3DEG - chains I and C of the 11 polymer chains in the assembly; structure by electron microscopy, 10.90 A resolution (very low resolution: no residue pairs are listed; an interface is given only as per-side residue counts).

== Chain I ==
Molecule: 50S RNA helix 95
Source organism: Escherichia coli
Sequence (29 nucleotides; each row starts with the number of its first residue):
  2646 CUGCUCCUAG UACGAGAGGA CCGGAGUGG

== Chain C ==
Molecule: GTP-binding protein lepA
Source organism: Escherichia coli
Notes: fragment: ef4
UniProt: P60785 (LEPA_ECOLI); residue numbers follow UniProt; this construct covers 1-545
Chain sequence (545 residues; numbered 1 to 545; the number before each row is that of its first residue):
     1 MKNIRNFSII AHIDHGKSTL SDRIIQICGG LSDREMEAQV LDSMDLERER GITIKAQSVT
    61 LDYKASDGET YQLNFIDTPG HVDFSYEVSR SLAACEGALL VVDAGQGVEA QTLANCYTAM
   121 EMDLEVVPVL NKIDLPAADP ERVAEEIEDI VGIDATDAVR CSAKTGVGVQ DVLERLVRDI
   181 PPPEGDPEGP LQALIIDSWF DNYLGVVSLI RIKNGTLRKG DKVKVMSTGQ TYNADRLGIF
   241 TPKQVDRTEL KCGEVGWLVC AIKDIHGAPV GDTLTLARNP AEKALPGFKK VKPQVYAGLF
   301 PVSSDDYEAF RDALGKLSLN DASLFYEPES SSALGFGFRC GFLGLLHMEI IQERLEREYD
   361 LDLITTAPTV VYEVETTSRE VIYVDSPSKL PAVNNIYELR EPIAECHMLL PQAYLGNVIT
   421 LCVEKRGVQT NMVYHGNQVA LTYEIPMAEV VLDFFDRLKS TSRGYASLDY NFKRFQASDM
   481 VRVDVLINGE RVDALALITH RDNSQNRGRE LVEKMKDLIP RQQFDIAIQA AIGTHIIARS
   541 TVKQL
Swiss-Prot annotation at these positions:
  - binding site (GTP): Asp14 to Thr19, Asn131 to Asp134

== Chain I / chain C interface ==
At this resolution (11 A) residue pairs are not listed: 5 residues of chain I and 11 of chain C lie at the interface.

== Overview ==
Chain I and chain C form an interface of 5 and 11 residues respectively. From UniProt: 10 GTP-binding residues
on chain C.
Here chain I is 50S RNA helix 95 and chain C is GTP-binding protein lepA, both from Escherichia coli. Entry
3DEG (Complex of elongating Escherichia coli 70S ribosome and EF4(LepA)-GMPPNP) was determined by electron
microscopy.
